5MZ6 - chains 1 and B; structure by electron microscopy, 3.80 A resolution.

Chain 1:
Name: SEParase
Source organism: Caenorhabditis elegans
UniProtKB: G5ED39 (G5ED39_CAEEL); residue numbers follow UniProt; this construct covers 1-1262
Amino-acid sequence (1262 residues; row label = number of the first residue in the row):
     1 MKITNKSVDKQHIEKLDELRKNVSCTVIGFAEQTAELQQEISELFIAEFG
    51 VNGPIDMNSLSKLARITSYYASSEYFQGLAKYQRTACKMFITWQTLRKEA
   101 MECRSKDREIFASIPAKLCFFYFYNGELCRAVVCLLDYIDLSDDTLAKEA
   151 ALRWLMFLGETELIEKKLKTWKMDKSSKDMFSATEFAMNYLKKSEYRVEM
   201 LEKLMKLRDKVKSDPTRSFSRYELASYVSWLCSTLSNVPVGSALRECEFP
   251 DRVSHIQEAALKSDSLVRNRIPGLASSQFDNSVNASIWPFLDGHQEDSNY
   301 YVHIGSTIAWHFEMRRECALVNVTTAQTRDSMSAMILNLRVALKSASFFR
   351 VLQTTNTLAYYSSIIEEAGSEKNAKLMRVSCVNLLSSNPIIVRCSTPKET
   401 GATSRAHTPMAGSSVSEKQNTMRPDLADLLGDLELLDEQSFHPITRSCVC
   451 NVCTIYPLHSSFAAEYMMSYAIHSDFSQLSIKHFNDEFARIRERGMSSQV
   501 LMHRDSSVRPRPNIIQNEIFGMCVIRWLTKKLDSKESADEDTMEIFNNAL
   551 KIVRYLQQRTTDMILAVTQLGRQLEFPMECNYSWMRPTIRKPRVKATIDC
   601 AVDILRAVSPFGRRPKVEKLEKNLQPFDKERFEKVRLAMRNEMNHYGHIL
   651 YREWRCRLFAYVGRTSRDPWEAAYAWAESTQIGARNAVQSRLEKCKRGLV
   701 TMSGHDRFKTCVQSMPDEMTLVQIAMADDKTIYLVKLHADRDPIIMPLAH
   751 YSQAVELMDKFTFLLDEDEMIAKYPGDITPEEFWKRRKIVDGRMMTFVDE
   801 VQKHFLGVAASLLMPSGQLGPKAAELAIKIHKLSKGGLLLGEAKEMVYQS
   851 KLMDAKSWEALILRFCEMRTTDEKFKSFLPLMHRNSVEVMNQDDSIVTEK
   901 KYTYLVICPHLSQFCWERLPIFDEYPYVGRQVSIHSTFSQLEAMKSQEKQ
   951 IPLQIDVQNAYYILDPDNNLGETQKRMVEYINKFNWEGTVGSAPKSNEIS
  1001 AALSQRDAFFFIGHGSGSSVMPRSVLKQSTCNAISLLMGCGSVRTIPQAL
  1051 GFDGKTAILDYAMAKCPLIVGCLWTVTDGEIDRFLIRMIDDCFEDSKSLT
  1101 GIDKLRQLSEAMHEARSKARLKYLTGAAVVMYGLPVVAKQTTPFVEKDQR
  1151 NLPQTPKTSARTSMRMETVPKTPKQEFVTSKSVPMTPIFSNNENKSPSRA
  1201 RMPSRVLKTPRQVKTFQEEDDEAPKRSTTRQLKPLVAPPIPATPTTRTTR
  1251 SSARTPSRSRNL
Unresolved in the structure: 1-11, 391-448, 590-627, 894-898, 1095-1104, 1141-1262
Disulfides: C1031-C1066
Curated features (UniProtKB/Swiss-Prot):
  - active site: C1040
  - mutagenesis: C232 (C232Y: In ax521; embryos are arrested at the one-cell stage. No extrusion of polar bodies. Multiple rounds of DNA replication occur without cytokinesis ...), C450 (C450Y: In e2406; temperature sensitive mutant which at the restrictive temperature of 25 degrees Celsius displays slow chromosome segregation and lacks cytokinesis in the one-cell stage embryo and ...), L556 (L556F: In ax110; embryos are arrested at the one-cell stage. No extrusion of polar bodies. Multiple rounds of DNA replication occur without cytokinesis ...), C1040 (C1040S: Probable loss of catalytic activity. Stronger accumulation at chromosomes, centrosomes, spindle, cleavage furrow and midbody during the first embryonic mitosis)
Reported in the primary citation:
  - catalytic residues: H1014, C1040
  - conformationally variable residues (side-chain flip): G1013, H1014, D1082

Chain B:
Name: Interactor of FizzY protein
Source organism: Caenorhabditis elegans
UniProtKB: Q18235 (Q18235_CAEEL); numbering as in UniProt (aligned over 1-244)
Amino-acid sequence (244 residues; each row starts with the number of its first residue):
     1 MEDLNFEERGSTQIPASLQQHFSAKLGRQNELEKTPSRGGLGLVVNSSKT
    51 PGGKSLQSLASACKVPPSTKKNTIPIAFECYEDETDDQIADVATIKKTEK
   101 HPCSPIDTANRCETFDSLAADIEDDMLNLEDQDVVLSEDRPYGDVIDPAE
   151 SEAEALAELGVEEWDSYPPIDPASRIGDDFNYVLRTEDFAEEGDVKLEET
   201 RHRTVIADIDEVKMSKAERNELFSMLADDLDSYDLLAEEANLPL
Unresolved in the structure: 1-117, 192-244

How chain 1 and chain B interact:
Pairs across the interface - 95 pairs, chain 1 then chain B:
  C25(1) with D165(B)
  E32(1) with Y167(B)
  I55(1) with L136(B); S137(B); E138(B)
  D56(1) with V135(B); L136(B); S137(B); E138(B)
  M57(1) with D133(B); V134(B)
  N58(1) with V134(B), hydrogen bond (side chain-backbone); V135(B)
  K81(1) with D178(B)
  R84(1) with D178(B); D179(B); F180(B), hydrogen bond (side chain-backbone); N181(B); Y182(B)
  T85(1) with G177(B); D179(B)
  C87(1) with L184(B), hydrophobic
  K88(1) with D179(B)
  I91(1) with L184(B); E187(B); D188(B)
  D144(1) with A155(B)
  T145(1) with E154(B); A155(B)
  L146(1) with A153(B), hydrophobic
  R217(1) with D147(B); P148(B); A149(B); E150(B), hydrogen bond (backbone-backbone)
  S218(1) with E150(B); E152(B)
  F219(1) with E150(B), hydrogen bond (backbone-backbone); S151(B)
  L261(1) with Y142(B); G143(B)
  R268(1) with R140(B); D144(B), hydrogen bond (side chain-backbone); D147(B)
  N269(1) with D147(B); P148(B); A149(B), hydrogen bond (side chain-backbone)
  R270(1) with S151(B)
  S277(1) with R140(B)
  Q278(1) with R140(B), hydrogen bond
  F279(1) with E138(B); D139(B); R140(B)
  E296(1) with L159(B)
  N299(1) with A155(B), hydrogen bond (side chain-backbone)
  R329(1) with D133(B), salt bridge; L136(B)
  S333(1) with Y142(B)
  L337(1) with E138(B); Y142(B), hydrophobic
  L458(1) with R185(B)
  S497(1) with D188(B)
  A772(1) with D125(B)
  K773(1) with D125(B), hydrogen bond (backbone-side chain); L127(B)
  P780(1) with I122(B), hydrophobic
  E781(1) with L118(B); A119(B)
  F783(1) with I122(B), hydrophobic; E123(B)
  W784(1) with A119(B); A120(B), hydrogen bond (side chain-backbone); D121(B); I122(B)
  L970(1) with M126(B), hydrophobic
  R976(1) with E123(B), salt bridge
  I1012(1) with M126(B)
  G1013(1) with M126(B)
  H1014(1) with L127(B), hydrogen bond (side chain-backbone)
  G1015(1) with N128(B)
  S1016(1) with E130(B)
  S1018(1) with E130(B)
  C1040(1) with M126(B); N128(B)
  I1046(1) with Q132(B)
  K1055(1) with Q132(B)
  T1075(1) with L127(B)
  V1076(1) with D125(B)
  T1077(1) with E123(B); D124(B); D125(B)
  D1078(1) with D124(B), hydrogen bond (backbone-backbone); D125(B); M126(B)
  G1079(1) with E123(B)
  R1120(1) with L118(B), hydrogen bond (side chain-backbone)
Other interface residues (no listed pair), chain 1 (66 interface residues in all): N22, I28, R130, S220, D297, C453, P457, T973, G1017, G1039, I1081
Other interface residues (no listed pair), chain B (54 interface residues in all): D131, V145, I146, A157, G160, I170, A173, F189
The authors on this interface:
  - residue pairs: F783(1)-I122(B) (hydrophobic contact), H1014(1)-M126(B)

Summary:
Chain 1 and chain B form an interface of 66 and 54 residues respectively; the contacts include 13 hydrogen
bonds and 2 salt bridges. Among the polar pairs are R329(1)-D133(B), R976(1)-E123(B) and N58(1)-V134(B). The
paper describes a hydrophobic contact between F783(1) and I122(B); a contact between H1014(1) and M126(B). The
paper reports catalytic residues H1014(1) and C1040(1); conformational variability at G1013(1), H1014(1) and
D1082(1).
Here chain 1 is SEParase and chain B is Interactor of FizzY protein, both from Caenorhabditis elegans. Entry
5MZ6 (Cryo-EM structure of a Separase-Securin complex from Caenorhabditis elegans at 3.8 A resolution) was
determined by electron microscopy.
